Entry 6XEB (X-ray diffraction, 1.50 A resolution); this record covers chain A.

== Chain A ==
Molecule: Histone deacetylase 2
Organism: Homo sapiens
Notes: EC 3.5.1.98
Reference sequence: Q92769 (HDAC2_HUMAN); residue numbers follow UniProt; this construct covers 1-376
Amino-acid sequence (376 residues; row label = number of the first residue in the row):
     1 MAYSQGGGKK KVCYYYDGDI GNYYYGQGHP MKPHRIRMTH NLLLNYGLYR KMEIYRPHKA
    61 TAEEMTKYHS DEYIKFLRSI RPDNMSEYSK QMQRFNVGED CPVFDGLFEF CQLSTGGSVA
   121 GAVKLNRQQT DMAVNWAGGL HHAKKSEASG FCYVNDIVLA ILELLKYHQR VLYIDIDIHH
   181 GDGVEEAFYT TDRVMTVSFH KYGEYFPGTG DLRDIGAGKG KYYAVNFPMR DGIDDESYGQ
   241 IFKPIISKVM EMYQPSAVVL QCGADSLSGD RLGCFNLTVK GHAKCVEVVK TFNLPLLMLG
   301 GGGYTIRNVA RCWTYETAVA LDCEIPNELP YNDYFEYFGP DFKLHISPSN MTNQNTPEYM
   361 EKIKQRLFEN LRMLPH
Not modelled in the structure: 1-7, 376
Bound ions: Ca2+ site 1: D175, D177, H179, S198, F199; Zn2+: D177, H179, D265 (together with V1P); Ca2+ site 2: F188, T191, V194
Ligand contacts: V1P (5-{(1S)-7,7-dihydroxy-1-[(1-methylazetidine-3-carbonyl)amino]nonyl}-2-phenyl-1H-imidazole-4-carboxamide): G28, H29, P30, M31, E99, D100, L140, H141, H142, G150, F151, C152, D177, H179, F206, D265, L272, G301, G302, Y304
Curated features (UniProtKB/Swiss-Prot):
  - active site: H142
  - binding site (1D-myo-inositol 1,4,5,6-tetrakisphosphate): G28, K32, R271
  - binding site (Ca(2+)): D175, D177, H179, F188, T191, V194, S198, F199, Y223
  - binding site (Zn(2+)): D177, H179, D265
  - modified residue: K75 (N6-acetyllysine), K221 (N6-acetyllysine), C262 (S-nitrosocysteine), C274 (S-nitrosocysteine)
  - cross-link: K75 (Glycyl lysine isopeptide (Lys-Gly) (interchain with G-Cter in SUMO2))

== Summary ==
Bound to chain A: compound V1P. D175, D177, H179, S198 and F199 form the Ca2+ site 1. Curated annotation
(UniProt) lists active-site residue H142, 3 residues binding 1D-myo-inositol 1,4,5,6-tetrakisphosphate, 9
Ca2+-binding residues and 3 Zn2+-binding residues.
Chain A is Histone deacetylase 2 (Homo sapiens); the structure, Structure of human HDAC2 in complex with
ketone inhibitor (compound E), was determined by X-ray diffraction (same publication as 6XEC).
